PDB entry 6SC2 | electron microscopy, 3.90 A resolution | chains C and J of the 14 polymer chains in the assembly

[Chain C]
Molecule: WD repeat-containing protein 60
From: Homo sapiens
UniProt: Q8WVS4 (WDR60_HUMAN); numbering as in UniProt (aligned over 1-1066)
Sequence (1066 residues; row label = number of the first residue in the row):
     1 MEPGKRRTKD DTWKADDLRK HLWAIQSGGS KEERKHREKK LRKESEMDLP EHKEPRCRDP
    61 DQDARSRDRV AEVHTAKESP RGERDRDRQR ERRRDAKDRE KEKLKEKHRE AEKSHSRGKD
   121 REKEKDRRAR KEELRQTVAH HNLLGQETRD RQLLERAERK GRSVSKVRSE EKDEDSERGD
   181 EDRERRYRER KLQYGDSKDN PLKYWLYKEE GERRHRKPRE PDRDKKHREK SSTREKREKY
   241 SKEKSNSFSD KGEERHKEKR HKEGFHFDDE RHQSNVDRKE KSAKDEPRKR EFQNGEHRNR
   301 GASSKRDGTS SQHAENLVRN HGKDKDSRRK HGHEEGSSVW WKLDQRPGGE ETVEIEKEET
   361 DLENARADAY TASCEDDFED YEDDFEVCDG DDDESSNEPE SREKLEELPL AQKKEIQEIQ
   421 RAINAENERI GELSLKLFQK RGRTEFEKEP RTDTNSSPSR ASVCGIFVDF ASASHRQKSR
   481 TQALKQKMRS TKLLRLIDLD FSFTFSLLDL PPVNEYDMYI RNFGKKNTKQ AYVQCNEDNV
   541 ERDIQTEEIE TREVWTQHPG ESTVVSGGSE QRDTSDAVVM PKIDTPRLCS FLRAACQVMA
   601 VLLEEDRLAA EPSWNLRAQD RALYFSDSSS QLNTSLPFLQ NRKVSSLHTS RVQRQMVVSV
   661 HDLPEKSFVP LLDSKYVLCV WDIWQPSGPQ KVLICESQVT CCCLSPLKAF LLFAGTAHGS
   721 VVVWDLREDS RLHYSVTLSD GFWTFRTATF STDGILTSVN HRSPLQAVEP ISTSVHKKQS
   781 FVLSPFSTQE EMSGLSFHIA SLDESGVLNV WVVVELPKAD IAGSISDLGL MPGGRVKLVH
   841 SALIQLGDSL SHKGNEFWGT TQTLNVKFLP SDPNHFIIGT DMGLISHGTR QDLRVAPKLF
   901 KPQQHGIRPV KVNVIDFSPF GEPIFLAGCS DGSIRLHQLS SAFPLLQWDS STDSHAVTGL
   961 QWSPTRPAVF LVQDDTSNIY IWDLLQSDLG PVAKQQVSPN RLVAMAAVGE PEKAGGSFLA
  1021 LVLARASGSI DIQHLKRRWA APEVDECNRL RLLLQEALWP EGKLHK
Not modelled in the structure: 1-525, 569-573, 611-625, 739-741, 848-857, 1013-1015, 1056-1066
Differences from the reference sequence: conflict Lys225 (Asn in Q8WVS4), Phe292 (Ser in Q8WVS4)
Curated features (UniProtKB/Swiss-Prot):
  - modified residue (Phosphoserine): Ser30, Ser247

[Chain J]
Molecule: Dynein light chain 1, cytoplasmic
From: Homo sapiens
UniProt: P63167 (DYL1_HUMAN); residue numbers follow UniProt; this construct covers 1-89
Sequence (89 residues; each row starts with the number of its first residue):
     1 MCDRKAVIKN ADMSEEMQQD SVECATQALE KYNIEKDIAA HIKKEFDKKY NPTWHCIVGR
    61 NFGSYVTHET KHFIYFYLGQ VAILLFKSG
Not modelled in the structure: 1-3

[Chain C / chain J interface]
Residue-residue contacts (12):
  Glu550(C) - Glu69(J)
  Glu550(C) - Thr70(J)  hydrogen bond (backbone-backbone)
  Thr551(C) - His68(J)
  Arg552(C) - Thr67(J)
  Arg552(C) - His68(J)  hydrogen bond (backbone-backbone)
  Glu553(C) - Val66(J)
  Val554(C) - Tyr65(J)
  Val554(C) - Val66(J)  hydrogen bond (backbone-backbone)
  Thr556(C) - Gly63(J)
  Thr556(C) - Ser64(J)  hydrogen bond (backbone-backbone)
  Gln557(C) - Phe62(J)
  His558(C) - Phe62(J)  hydrogen bond (backbone-backbone)
Interface residues without a listed pair, chain C (10 interface residues in all): Trp555, Val564
Interface residues without a listed pair, chain J (13 interface residues in all): Lys9, Arg60, Asn61, Ala82

[Overview]
The interface between chain C and chain J involves 10 residues on one side and 13 on the other; the contacts
include 5 hydrogen bonds. Backbone hydrogen bonds pair Glu550(C)-Thr70(J), Arg552(C)-His68(J) and
Val554(C)-Val66(J).
Chain C is WD repeat-containing protein 60 and chain J is Dynein light chain 1, cytoplasmic, both from Homo
sapiens; the structure, Structure of the dynein-2 complex; IFT-train bound model, was determined by electron
microscopy together with 6RLA and 6RLB from the same study.
